9KM0 - chains J and I of the 39 polymer chains in the assembly; structure by electron microscopy, 2.78 A resolution.

Chain J (and I):
Protein: Antenna pigment protein alpha chain
Source organism: Dinoroseobacter shibae DFL 12
Notes: chain I of this document is another copy of the same molecule, construct and numbering; everything in this record applies to it too
UniProt: A8LQ15 (A8LQ15_DINSH); residues 1-53 here = UniProt positions 1-53
Sequence (53 residues; row label = number of the first residue in the row):
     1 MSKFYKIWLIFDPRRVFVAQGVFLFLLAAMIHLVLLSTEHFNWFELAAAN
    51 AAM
Not modelled in the structure: 1, 52-53 (chain I: 1, 53)
Residues lining bound ligands:
  - Spheroidenone (A1EFU; (4E,16E,26E)-2-methoxy-2,6,10,14,19,23,27,31-octamethyl-dotriaconta-4,6,8,10,12,14,16,18,20,22,26,30-dodecaen-3-one), molecule 1: Phe4, Lys6, Ile7, Ile10
  - Spheroidenone (A1EFU), molecule 2: Phe17, Gln20, Phe23, Leu24, Leu27, Met30, Ile31
  - Spheroidenone (A1EFU), molecule 3: Phe25, Ala28, Ala29, His32, Leu33, Leu36, Trp43
  - bacteriochlorophyll a (BCL), molecule 1: Phe4, Ile7, Phe11, Val16, Gln20, Phe23, Ile31
  - bacteriochlorophyll a (BCL), molecule 2: Gly21, Leu24, Phe25, Ala28, His32, Leu35, Trp43, Phe44
  - bacteriochlorophyll a (BCL), molecule 3: Leu24, Leu27, Ala28, Ile31, His32, Leu35

Chain J / chain I interface:
Contacting residue pairs (15; chain J residue first):
  Arg14(J) - Ile10(I)
  Phe17(J) - Ile7(I)  hydrophobic
  Phe17(J) - Ile10(I)  hydrophobic
  Phe17(J) - Phe11(I)  hydrophobic
  Val18(J) - Phe11(I)  hydrophobic
  Val18(J) - Arg15(I)
  Phe25(J) - Phe23(I)  hydrophobic
  Phe44(J) - Val34(I)  hydrophobic
  Phe44(J) - Leu35(I)  hydrophobic
  Phe44(J) - Thr38(I)
  Phe44(J) - Phe41(I)  hydrophobic
  Ala47(J) - His40(I)
  Ala47(J) - Phe41(I)  hydrophobic
  Ala48(J) - His40(I)
  Ala51(J) - His40(I)
Other interface residues (no listed pair), chain J (9 interface residues in all): Pro13
Other interface residues (no listed pair), chain I (11 interface residues in all): Leu27

Overview:
9 residues of chain J and 11 residues of chain I are in contact. Bound to chain J: 3 copies of
bacteriochlorophyll a and 3 copies of Spheroidenone.
Chain J and chain I are both Antenna pigment protein alpha chain (Dinoroseobacter shibae DFL 12); the
structure, Cryo-EM structure of a tri-heme cytochrome-associated RC-LH1 complex from a marine
photoheterotrophic bacterium, purified with EDTA-2Na-containing ..., was determined by electron microscopy
together with 8YY9 and 8YZ2 from the same study.
